Entry 6SE6 (electron microscopy, 3.50 A resolution); this record covers chains G and J of the 11 polymer chains in the assembly.

[Chain G]
Molecule: Histone H2A type 2-A
From: Homo sapiens
UniProtKB: Q6FI13 (H2A2A_HUMAN); residues 0-129 here correspond to UniProt positions 1-130 (UniProt number = residue number + 1)
Amino-acid sequence (130 residues; each row starts with the number of its first residue; numbering starts at 0):
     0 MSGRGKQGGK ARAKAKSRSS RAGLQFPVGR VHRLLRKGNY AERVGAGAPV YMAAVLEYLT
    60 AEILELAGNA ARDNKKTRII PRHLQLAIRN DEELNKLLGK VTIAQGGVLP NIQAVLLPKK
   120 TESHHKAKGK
Unresolved in the structure: 0-9, 118-129

[Chain J]
Molecule: 145-nt DNA strand
From: synthetic construct
Sequence (145 nucleotides; row label = number of the first residue in the row; numbers below 1 keep their minus sign (DA-72 is residue -72)):
   -72 ATCGATGTAT ATATCTGACA CGTGCCTGGA GACTAGGGAG TAATCCCCTT GGCGGTTAAA
   -12 ACGCGGGGGA CAGCGCGTAC GTGCGTTTAA GCGGTGCTAG AGCTGTCTAC GACCAATTGA
    48 GCGGCCTCGG CACCGGGATT CTGAT

[How chain G and chain J interact]
Contacting residue pairs (13; chain G residue first):
  Arg11(G) with DG-42(J), hydrogen bond to the sugar; DA-41(J), sugar contact
  Ala14(G) with DA-43(J), phosphate contact; DG-42(J), phosphate contact
  Lys15(G) with DA-43(J), phosphate contact; DG-42(J), hydrogen bond to the phosphate
  Ser16(G) with DA-43(J), hydrogen bond to the phosphate
  Arg17(G) with DA-43(J), salt bridge to the phosphate
  Arg20(G) with DG-42(J), salt bridge to the phosphate
  Gly28(G) with DA-43(J), phosphate contact
  Arg32(G) with DG-44(J), salt bridge to the phosphate
  Arg42(G) with DG-35(J), sugar contact
  Arg77(G) with DC-54(J), sugar contact
Other interface residues (no listed pair), chain G (13 interface residues in all): Ala12, Lys13, Arg29
Other interface residues (no listed pair), chain J (7 interface residues in all): DG-45

[In short]
The interface between chain G and chain J involves 13 residues on one side and 7 on the other; the contacts
include 3 hydrogen bonds and 3 salt bridges. Polar contacts include Arg11(G)-DG-42(J), Lys15(G)-DG-42(J) and
Ser16(G)-DA-43(J).
Here chain G is Histone H2A type 2-A (Homo sapiens) and chain J is a 145-nt DNA strand (synthetic construct).
Entry 6SE6 (Class2 : CENP-A nucleosome in complex with CENP-C central region) was determined by electron
microscopy (same publication as 6SE0, 6SEE, 6SEF and 6SEG).
